Entry 8F2R (electron microscopy, 3.12 A resolution); this record covers chains E and I of the 10 polymer chains in the assembly.

# Chain E
Protein: COMM domain-containing protein 5
From: Homo sapiens
UniProtKB: Q9GZQ3 (COMD5_HUMAN); residue numbers follow UniProt; this construct covers 20-224
Amino-acid sequence (205 residues; numbered 20 to 224; the number before each row is that of its first residue):
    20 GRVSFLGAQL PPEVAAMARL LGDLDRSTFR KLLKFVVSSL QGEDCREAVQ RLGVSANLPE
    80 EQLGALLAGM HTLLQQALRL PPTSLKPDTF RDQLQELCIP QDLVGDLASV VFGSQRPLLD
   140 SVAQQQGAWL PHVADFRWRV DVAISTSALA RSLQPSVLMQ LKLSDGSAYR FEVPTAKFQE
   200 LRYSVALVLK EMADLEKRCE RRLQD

# Chain I
Protein: COMM domain-containing protein 9
From: Homo sapiens
UniProtKB: Q9P000 (COMD9_HUMAN); residues 1-198 here = UniProt positions 1-198
Amino-acid sequence (198 residues; row label = number of the first residue in the row):
     1 MAALTAEHFA ALQSLLKASS KDVVRQLCQE SFSSSALGLK KLLDVTCSSL SVTQEEAEEL
    61 LQALHRLTRL VAFRDLSSAE AILALFPENF HQNLKNLLTK IILEHVSTWR TEAQANQISL
   121 PRLVDLDWRV DIKTSSDSIS RMAVPTCLLQ MKIQEDPSLC GDKPSISAVT VELSKETLDT
   181 MLDGLGRIRD QLSAVASK
Curated features (UniProtKB/Swiss-Prot):
  - modified residue: Ala-2 (N-acetylalanine)

# How chain E and chain I interact
Contacting residue pairs (13; chain E residue first):
  Arg-156(E) / Asn-116(I)  hydrogen bond (side chain-backbone)
  Arg-156(E) / Ile-118(I)
  Arg-158(E) / Ile-118(I)  hydrogen bond (side chain-backbone)
  Arg-158(E) / Ser-119(I)
  Ala-169(E) / Gln-191(I)
  Leu-177(E) / Ile-118(I)  hydrophobic
  Gln-179(E) / Ile-118(I)
  Gln-179(E) / Asp-156(I)
  Gln-179(E) / Leu-159(I)
  Lys-181(E) / Ser-158(I)
  Ala-187(E) / Ser-158(I)
  Arg-189(E) / Ser-119(I)  hydrogen bond (side chain-backbone)
  Arg-189(E) / Leu-159(I)
Also at the interface, not in a pair above, chain E (10 interface residues in all): Trp-157, Ser-164
Also at the interface, not in a pair above, chain I (10 interface residues in all): Gln-117, Leu-120, Glu-155

# Overview
The chain E/chain I interface involves 10 residues from each chain, with 3 hydrogen bonds. Polar contacts
include Arg-156(E)/Asn-116(I), Arg-158(E)/Ile-118(I) and Arg-189(E)/Ser-119(I).
Chain E is COMM domain-containing protein 5 and chain I is COMM domain-containing protein 9, both from Homo
sapiens; the structure, Human CCC complex, was determined by electron microscopy, deposited together with
8ESD, 8ESE and 8F2U.
